8APK - chains W1 and X1 of the 42 polymer chains in the assembly; structure by electron microscopy, 3.70 A resolution.

Chain W1 (and X1):
Protein: ATPase subunit 9, putative
From: Trypanosoma brucei brucei
Notes: EC 3.6.3.14; chain X1 of this document is another copy of the same molecule, construct and numbering; everything in this record applies to it too
UniProtKB: Q38C84 (Q38C84_TRYB2); numbering as in UniProt (aligned over 1-118)
Chain sequence (118 residues; row label = number of the first residue in the row):
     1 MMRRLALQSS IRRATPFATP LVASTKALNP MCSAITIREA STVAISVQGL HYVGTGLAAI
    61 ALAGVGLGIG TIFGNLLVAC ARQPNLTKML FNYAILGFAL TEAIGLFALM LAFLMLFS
Disordered / not traced: 1-40

How chain W1 and chain X1 interact:
Residue-residue contacts (74; chain W1 residue first):
  S41(W1) with T42(X1), hydrogen bond (backbone-backbone); V43(X1); A44(X1), hydrogen bond (backbone-backbone)
  T42(W1) with A44(X1)
  V43(W1) with A44(X1), hydrogen bond (backbone-backbone); I45(X1); S46(X1), hydrogen bond (backbone-backbone)
  A44(W1) with S46(X1)
  I45(W1) with I45(X1), hydrophobic; S46(X1), hydrogen bond (backbone-backbone); V47(X1); Q48(X1), hydrogen bond (backbone-backbone)
  S46(W1) with Q48(X1), hydrogen bond
  L50(W1) with G49(X1); L50(X1); Y52(X1)
  H51(W1) with Y52(X1)
  V53(W1) with V53(X1), hydrophobic
  G54(W1) with Y52(X1); G56(X1)
  L57(W1) with V53(X1); G56(X1); L57(X1), hydrophobic; I60(X1)
  A58(W1) with G56(X1); A59(X1), hydrophobic
  A61(W1) with A59(X1); L62(X1), hydrophobic; A63(X1)
  G64(W1) with A63(X1); L67(X1)
  L67(W1) with L67(X1), hydrophobic
  G68(W1) with L67(X1); G70(X1)
  T71(W1) with G70(X1)
  I72(W1) with G70(X1); F73(X1), hydrophobic; G74(X1); L77(X1)
  N75(W1) with G74(X1); N75(X1); L77(X1); V78(X1)
  L76(W1) with L77(X1), hydrophobic
  A79(W1) with L77(X1); A81(X1)
  Q83(W1) with A81(X1)
  L86(W1) with P84(X1), hydrophobic
  L90(W1) with L77(X1); C80(X1), hydrophobic
  Y93(W1) with F73(X1); L76(X1), hydrophobic; L77(X1), hydrophobic; T87(X1); F91(X1), hydrophobic
  L96(W1) with F91(X1), hydrophobic
  G97(W1) with F73(X1)
  L100(W1) with F73(X1), hydrophobic; F98(X1), hydrophobic
  T101(W1) with G66(X1); I69(X1)
  I104(W1) with L62(X1), hydrophobic; V65(X1), hydrophobic; I69(X1), hydrophobic
  A108(W1) with L62(X1), hydrophobic
  M110(W1) with F113(X1), hydrophobic
  L111(W1) with T55(X1); A112(X1), hydrophobic; L116(X1), hydrophobic
  L114(W1) with L116(X1), hydrophobic
  M115(W1) with Y52(X1); T55(X1); L116(X1), hydrophobic
  S118(W1) with Y52(X1)
Interface residues without a listed pair, chain W1 (42 interface residues in all): V47, I60, R82, M89, A94, F107
Interface residues without a listed pair, chain X1 (41 interface residues in all): T71, E102, L109

Summary:
42 residues of chain W1 face 41 of chain X1 across their interface, with 7 hydrogen bonds. Polar contacts
include S46(W1)-Q48(X1), S41(W1)-T42(X1) and S41(W1)-A44(X1).
Both chains are ATPase subunit 9, putative (Trypanosoma brucei brucei). Entry 8APK (rotational state 3 of the
Trypanosoma brucei mitochondrial ATP synthase dimer) was determined by electron microscopy (same publication
as 8AP6, 8AP7, 8AP8, 8AP9, 8APA, 8APB and 7 further entries).
